PDB entry 7E94 | electron microscopy, 4.67 A resolution (low resolution: residue-level contacts below are approximate; hydrogen-bond / salt-bridge calls are withheld) | chains A and B of the 22 polymer chains in the assembly

# Chain A
Protein: TRAPP-associated protein TCA17
Source organism: Saccharomyces cerevisiae (strain ATCC 204508 / S288c)
UniProtKB: P32613 (TCA17_YEAST); residues 1-152 here = UniProt positions 1-152
Amino-acid sequence (152 residues; each row starts with the number of its first residue):
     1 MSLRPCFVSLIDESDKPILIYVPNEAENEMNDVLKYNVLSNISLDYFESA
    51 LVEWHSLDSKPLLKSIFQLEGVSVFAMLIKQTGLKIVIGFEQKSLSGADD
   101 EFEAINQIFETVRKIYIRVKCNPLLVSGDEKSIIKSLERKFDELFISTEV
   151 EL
Not modelled in the structure: 1-2, 147-152

# Chain B
Protein: Trafficking protein particle complex subunit 33
Source organism: Saccharomyces cerevisiae (strain ATCC 204508 / S288c)
UniProtKB: Q99394 (TRS33_YEAST); numbering as in UniProt (aligned over 1-268)
Amino-acid sequence (268 residues; numbered 1 to 268; the number before each row is that of its first residue):
     1 MSSTHSNNVGHPQSSPQGPLTEQQRAQQQYQIFENSLPKVSQSVYQMLLN
    51 EMVPLAMGIERQISGDVISSDSNVTSENGNINNMIKRLKIEEHHTVDIIR
   101 SHNLIHELYKADEEEKEKVLARLRNIGFQIGLKLSELLIFSNNPNLKFKE
   151 MDLLLIMKFICRDVWKQIFGKQIDNLKTNHRGTFYLLDYDYRPIQSFSLE
   201 EDAKNEELKMIEPFLEIPVGIIRGVLSSLGYSSEEVICLASFIDRPTDRP
   251 KTAFPKGVSFHVQVTMPQ
Not modelled in the structure: 1-32, 67-84, 246-256, 264-268

# Interface between chain A and chain B
Residue-residue contacts (26):
  S56(A) with K147(B)
  S59(A) with N142(B); P144(B)
  P61(A) with N142(B)
  K80(A) with P144(B); L146(B); K147(B)
  Q81(A) with N142(B); N143(B); L146(B); K147(B); F148(B)
  T82(A) with E136(B); F148(B)
  G83(A) with F148(B)
  R113(A) with I139(B); N142(B)
  K114(A) with F140(B)
  I117(A) with E136(B); F140(B)
  K120(A) with K133(B); E136(B)
  C121(A) with K133(B); E136(B); L137(B)
  N122(A) with K133(B)
Interface residues without a listed pair, chain A (16 interface residues in all): E13, K60, P123
Interface residues without a listed pair, chain B (13 interface residues in all): N145, L229

# Summary
16 residues of chain A face 13 of chain B across their interface.
Chain A is TRAPP-associated protein TCA17 and chain B is Trafficking protein particle complex subunit 33, both
from Saccharomyces cerevisiae (strain ATCC 204508 / S288c); the structure, Intact TRAPPII (State II), was
determined by electron microscopy, deposited together with 7E2C, 7E2D, 7E8S, 7E8T, 7E93 and 7EA3.
